PDB entry 6VZG | electron microscopy, 4.20 A resolution (low resolution: residue-level contacts below are approximate; hydrogen-bond / salt-bridge calls are withheld) | chains L and N of the 4 polymer chains in the assembly

== Chain L ==
Name: Actin-related protein 7
From: Saccharomyces cerevisiae (strain ATCC 204508 / S288c)
UniProt: Q12406 (ARP7_YEAST); residue numbers follow UniProt; this construct covers 1-477
Chain sequence (477 residues; numbered 1 to 477; the number before each row is that of its first residue):
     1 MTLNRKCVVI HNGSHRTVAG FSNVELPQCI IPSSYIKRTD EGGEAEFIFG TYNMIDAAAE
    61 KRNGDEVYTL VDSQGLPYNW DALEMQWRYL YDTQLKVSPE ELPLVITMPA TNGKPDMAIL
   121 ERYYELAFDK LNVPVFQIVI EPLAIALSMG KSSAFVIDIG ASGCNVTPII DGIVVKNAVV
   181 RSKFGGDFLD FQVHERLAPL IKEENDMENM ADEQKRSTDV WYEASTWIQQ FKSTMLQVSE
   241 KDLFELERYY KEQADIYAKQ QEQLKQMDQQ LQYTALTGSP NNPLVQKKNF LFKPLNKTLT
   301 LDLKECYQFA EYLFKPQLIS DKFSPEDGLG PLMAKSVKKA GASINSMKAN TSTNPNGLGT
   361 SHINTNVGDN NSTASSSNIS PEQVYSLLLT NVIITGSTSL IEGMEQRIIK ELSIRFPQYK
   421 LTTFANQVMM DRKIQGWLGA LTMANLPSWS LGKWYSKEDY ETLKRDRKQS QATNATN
Not modelled in the structure: 1, 40-43, 205-213, 257-280, 345-379, 467-477
Residues lining bound ligands: ATP (adenosine-5'-triphosphate): His11, Gly13, Ser14, His15, Arg16, Glu141, Asp158, Gly160, Ala161, Asn165, Asp190, Gln229, Lys232, Ser233, Gly396, Ser397, Thr398, Leu400, Ile401
Curated features (UniProtKB/Swiss-Prot):
  - mutagenesis: Ala19 (A19P: Impaired heterodimerization with ARP9. Temperature-sensitive phenotype. Moderate suppressor of Ty phenotype), Ser33 (S33F: Impaired heterodimerization with ARP9. Temperature-sensitive phenotype. Moderate suppressor of Ty phenotype), Gly396 (G396V: Temperature-sensitive phenotype. Moderate suppressor of Ty phenotype), Glu411 (E411K: Impaired heterodimerization with ARP9. Temperature-sensitive phenotype. Moderate suppressor of Ty phenotype)

== Chain N ==
Name: Regulator of Ty1 transposition protein 102
From: Saccharomyces cerevisiae (strain ATCC 204508 / S288c)
UniProt: P53330 (RT102_YEAST); residues 1-157 here = UniProt positions 1-157
Chain sequence (157 residues; each row starts with the number of its first residue):
     1 MDPQTLITKA NKVSYYGNPT SKESWRYDWY QPSKVSSNVQ QPQQQLGDME NNLEKYPFRY
    61 KTWLRNQEDE KNLQRESCED ILDLKEFDRR ILKKSLMTSH TKGDTSKATG APSANQGDEA
   121 LSVDDIRGAV GNSEAIPGLS AGVNNDNTKE SKDVKMN
Not modelled in the structure: 13-21, 35-53, 69-75, 91-157
Curated features (UniProtKB/Swiss-Prot):
  - modified residue (Phosphoserine): Ser77, Ser122

== Interface between chain L and chain N ==
Pairs across the interface - 20 pairs, chain L then chain N:
  Asn4(L) with Trp25(N); Tyr60(N); Thr62(N); Trp63(N)
  Arg5(L) with Tyr60(N)
  Glu100(L) with Trp29(N)
  Glu101(L) with Tyr27(N); Tyr60(N); Lys61(N)
  Pro134(L) with Phe58(N); Arg59(N)
  Val135(L) with Phe58(N)
  Trp449(L) with Pro32(N); Tyr56(N); Phe58(N)
  Ser450(L) with Tyr56(N)
  Trp454(L) with Phe58(N)
  Ser456(L) with Pro57(N); Phe58(N)
  Glu458(L) with Pro57(N)
Other interface residues (no listed pair), chain L (13 interface residues in all): Leu102, Pro103
Other interface residues (no listed pair), chain N (13 interface residues in all): Leu64

== Overview ==
Chain L and chain N each contribute 13 residues to their interface. Chain L binds ATP. Curated annotation
(UniProt) lists 4 mutagenesis sites on chain L.
Chain L is Actin-related protein 7 and chain N is Regulator of Ty1 transposition protein 102, both from
Saccharomyces cerevisiae (strain ATCC 204508 / S288c); the structure, Cryo-EM structure of
Sth1-Arp7-Arp9-Rtt102, was determined by electron microscopy (same publication as 6VZ4).
